Entry 3J1N (electron microscopy, 16.00 A resolution (very low resolution: no residue pairs are listed; an interface is given only as per-side residue counts)); this record covers chains A and G of the 12 polymer chains in the assembly.

# Chain A
Protein: DNA-directed RNA polymerase II subunit RPB1
From: Saccharomyces cerevisiae
Notes: EC 2.7.7.6
Reference sequence: P04050 (RPB1_YEAST); the construct lacks a stretch of the UniProt sequence and is renumbered around it, so the offset changes along the chain: 1-1081 = UniProt 1-1081; 1082-1131 = UniProt 1092-1141; 1142-1455 = UniProt 1142-1455
Chain sequence (1455 residues; each row starts with the number of its first residue; note: 10 numbers in that range are skipped by the numbering (no residue carries them; nothing is unmodelled there); a row labelled like 1081A-1081J holds insertion residues (1081A, then the next letters in order)):
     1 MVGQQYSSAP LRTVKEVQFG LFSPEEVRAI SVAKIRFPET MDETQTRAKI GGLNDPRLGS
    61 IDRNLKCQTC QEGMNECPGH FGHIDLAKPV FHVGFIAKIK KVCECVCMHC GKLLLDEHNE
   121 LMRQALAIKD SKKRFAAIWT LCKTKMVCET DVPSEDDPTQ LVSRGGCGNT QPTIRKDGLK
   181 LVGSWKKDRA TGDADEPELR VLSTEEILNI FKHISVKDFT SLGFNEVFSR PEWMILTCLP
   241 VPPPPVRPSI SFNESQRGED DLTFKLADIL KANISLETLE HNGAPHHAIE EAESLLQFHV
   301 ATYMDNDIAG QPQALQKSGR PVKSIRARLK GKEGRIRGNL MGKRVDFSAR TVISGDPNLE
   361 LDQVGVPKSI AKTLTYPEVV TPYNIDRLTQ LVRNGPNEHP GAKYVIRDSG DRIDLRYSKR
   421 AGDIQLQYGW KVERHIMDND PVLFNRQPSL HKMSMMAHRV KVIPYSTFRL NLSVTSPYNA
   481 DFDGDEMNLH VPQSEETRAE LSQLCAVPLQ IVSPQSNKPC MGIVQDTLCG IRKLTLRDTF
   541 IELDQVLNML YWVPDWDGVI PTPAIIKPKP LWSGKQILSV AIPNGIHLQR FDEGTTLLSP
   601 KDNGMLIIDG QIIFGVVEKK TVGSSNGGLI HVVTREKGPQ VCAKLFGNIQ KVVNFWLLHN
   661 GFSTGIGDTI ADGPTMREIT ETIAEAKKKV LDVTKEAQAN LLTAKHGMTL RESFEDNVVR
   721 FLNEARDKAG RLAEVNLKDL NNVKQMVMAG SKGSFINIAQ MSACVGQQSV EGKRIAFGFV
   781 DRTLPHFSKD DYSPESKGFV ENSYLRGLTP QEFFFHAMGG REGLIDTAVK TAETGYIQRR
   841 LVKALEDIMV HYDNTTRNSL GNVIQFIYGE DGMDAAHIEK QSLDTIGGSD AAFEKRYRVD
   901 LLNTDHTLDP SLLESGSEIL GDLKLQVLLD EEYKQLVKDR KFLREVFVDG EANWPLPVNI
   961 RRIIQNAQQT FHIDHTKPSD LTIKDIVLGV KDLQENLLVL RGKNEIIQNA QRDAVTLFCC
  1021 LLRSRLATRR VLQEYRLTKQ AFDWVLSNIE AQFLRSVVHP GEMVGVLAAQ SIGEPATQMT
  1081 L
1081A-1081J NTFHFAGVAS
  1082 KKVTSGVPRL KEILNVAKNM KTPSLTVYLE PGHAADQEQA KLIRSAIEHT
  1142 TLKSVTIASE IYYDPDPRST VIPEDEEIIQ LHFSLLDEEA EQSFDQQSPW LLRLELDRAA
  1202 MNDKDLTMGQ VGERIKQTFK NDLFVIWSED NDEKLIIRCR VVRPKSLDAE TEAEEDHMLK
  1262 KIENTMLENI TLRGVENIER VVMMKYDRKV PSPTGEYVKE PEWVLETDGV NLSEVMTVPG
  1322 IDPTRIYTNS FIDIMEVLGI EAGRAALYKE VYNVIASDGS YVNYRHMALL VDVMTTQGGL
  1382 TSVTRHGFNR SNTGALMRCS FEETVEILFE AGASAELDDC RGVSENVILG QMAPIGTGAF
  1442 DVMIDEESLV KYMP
Not modelled in the structure: 1, 187-194, 345, 808, 1081A-1081J, 1177-1186, 1244-1253, 1394, 1436
Curated features (UniProtKB/Swiss-Prot):
  - region: Pro248 to Asp260 (Lid loop), Asn306 to Lys323 (Rudder loop), Pro810 to Glu822 (Bridging helix)
  - binding site (Zn(2+)): Cys67, Cys70, Cys77, His80, Cys107, Cys110, Cys148, Cys167
  - binding site (Mg(2+)): Asp481, Asp483, Asp485
  - cross-link (Glycyl lysine isopeptide (Lys-Gly)): Lys695 (interchain with G-Cter in ubiquitin), Lys1246 (interchain with G-Cter in ubiquitin), Lys1350 (interchain with G-Cter in ubiquitin)

# Chain G
Protein: DNA-directed RNA polymerase II subunit RPB7
From: Saccharomyces cerevisiae
Reference sequence: P34087 (RPB7_YEAST); residue numbers follow UniProt; this construct covers 1-171
Chain sequence (171 residues; each row starts with the number of its first residue):
     1 MFFIKDLSLN ITLHPSFFGP RMKQYLKTKL LEEVEGSCTG KFGYILCVLD YDNIDIQRGR
    61 ILPTDGSAEF NVKYRAVVFK PFKGEVVDGT VVSCSQHGFE VQVGPMKVFV TKHLMPQDLT
   121 FNAGSNPPSY QSSEDVITIK SRIRVKIEGC ISQVSSIHAI GSIKEDYLGA I

# Interface between chain A and chain G
At this resolution (16 A) residue pairs are not listed: 27 residues of chain A and 29 of chain G lie at the interface.

# Overview
27 residues of chain A face 29 of chain G across their interface. UniProt lists 8 Zn2+-binding residues and 3
Mg2+-binding residues on chain A.
Chain A is DNA-directed RNA polymerase II subunit RPB1 and chain G is DNA-directed RNA polymerase II subunit
RPB7, both from Saccharomyces cerevisiae; the structure, Cryo-EM map of a yeast minimal preinitiation complex
interacting with the Mediator Head module, was determined by electron microscopy, deposited together with
3J1O.
